PDB entry 5BR8 | X-ray diffraction, 3.40 A resolution | chains A and H of the 21 polymer chains in the assembly

[Chain A]
Molecule: 16S ribosomal RNA
Organism: Thermus thermophilus (strain HB8 / ATCC 27634 / DSM 579)
Sequence (1522 nucleotides; each row starts with the number of its first residue; note: 42 numbers in that range are skipped by the numbering (no residue carries them; nothing is unmodelled there); a row labelled like 190A-190L holds insertion residues (190A, then the next letters in order); numbering starts at 0):
     0 UUUGUUGGAG AGUUUGAUCC UGGCUCAGGG UGAACGCUGG CGGCGUGCCU AAGACAUGCA
    60 AGUCGUGCGG G
    73 CCGCGGGGUU UU
    88 ACUCCG
    95 UGGUC
   101 AGCGGCGGAC GGGUGAGUAA CGCGUGGGU
  129A G
   130 ACCUACCCGG AAGAGGGGGA CAACCCGGGG AAACUCGGGC UAAUCCCCCA UGUGGACCCG
   190 C
190A-190L CCCUUGGGGUGU
   191 GUCCAAAGGG CUUU
   216 GCCCGCUUCC GGAUGGGCCC GCGUCCCAUC AGCUAGUUGG UGGGGUAAUG GCCCACCAAG
   276 GCGACGACGG GUAGCCGGUC UGAGAGGAUG GCCGGCCACA GGGGCACUGA GACACGGGCC
   336 CCACUCCUAC GGGAGGCAGC AGUUAGGAAU CUUCCGCAAU GGGCGCAAGC CUGACGGAGC
   396 GACGCCGCUU GGAGGAAGAA GCCCUUCGGG GUGUAAACUC CUGAA
   442 CCCGGGACGA AACCCCCGAC GA
   474 GGGGACUGAC GGUACCGGG
   494 GUAAUAGCGC CGGCCAACUC CGUGCCAGCA GCCXCGGUAA UACGGAGGGC GCGAGCGUUA
   554 CCCGGAUUCA CUGGGCGUAA AGGGCGUGUA GGCGGCCUGG GGCGUCCCAU GUGAAAGACC
   614 ACGGCUCAAC CGUGGGGGAG CGUGGGAUAC GCUCAGGCUA GACGGUGGGA GAGGGUGGUG
   674 GAAUUCCCGG AGUAGCGGUG AAAUGCGCAG AUACCGGGAG GAACGCCGAU GGCGAAGGCA
   734 GCCACCUGGU CCACCCGUGA CGCUGAGGCG CGAAAGCGUG GGGAGCAAAC CGGAUUAGAU
   794 ACCCGGGUAG UCCACGCCCU AAACGAUGCG CGCUAGGUCU CUGGGUCU
   848 CCUGGGGGCC GAAGCUAACG CGUUAAGCGC GCCGCCUGGG GAGUACGGCC GCAAGGCUGA
   908 AACUCAAAGG AAUUGACGGG GGCCCGCACA AGCGGUGGAG CAUGUGGUUU AAUUCGAAGX
   968 AACGCGAAGA ACCUUACCAG GCCUUGACAU GCUAGG
 1003A G
  1004 AACCCGGGUG AAAGCCUGGG GUGCCCC
1030A-1030D GCGA
  1031 GGGGAGCCCU AGCACAGGUG CUGCAUGGCC GUCGUCAGCU CGUGCCGUGA GGUGUUGGGU
  1091 UAAGUCCCGC AACGAGCGCA ACCCCCGCCG UUAGUUGCCA GCGGUUCGGC CGGGCACUCU
  1151 AACGGGACUG CCCGCGAAA
  1171 GCGGGAGGAA GGAGGGGACG ACGUCUGGUC AGCAUGGCCC UUACGGCCUG GGCGACACAC
  1231 GUGCUACAAU GCCCACUACA AAGCGAUGCC ACCCGGCAAC GGGGAGCUAA UCGCAAAAAG
  1291 GUGGGCCCAG UUCGGAUUGG GGUCUGCAAC CCGACCCCAU GAAGCCGGAA UCGCUAGUAA
  1351 UCGCGGAUCA G
 1361A C
  1362 CAUGCCGCGG UGAAUACGUU CCCGGGCCUU GUACACACXG CCXGUXACGC CAUGGGAGCG
  1422 GGCUCUACCC GAAGUCGCCG GG
  1446 AGCCUACGGG
  1459 CAGGCGCCGA GGGUAGGGCC CGUGACUGGG GCGAAGUCGU AACAAGGUAG CUGUACCGGA
  1519 AGGUGCGGCU GGAUCCACUC CUUUCU
Not modelled in the structure: 0-4, 1534-1538
Differences from the reference sequence: expression tag (1534-1544)
Modified positions: PSU (pseudouridine-5'-monophosphate) at position 516, G7M (N7-methyl-guanosine-5'-monophosphate) at position 527, M2G (N2-dimethylguanosine-5'-monophosphate) at position 966, 5MC (5-methylcytidine-5'-monophosphate) at position 967, 2MG (2N-methylguanosine-5'-monophosphate) at position 1207, 5MC (5-methylcytidine-5'-monophosphate) at position 1400, 4OC (4n,o2'-methylcytidine-5'-monophosphate) at position 1402, 5MC (5-methylcytidine-5'-monophosphate) at position 1404, 5MC (5-methylcytidine-5'-monophosphate) at position 1407, UR3 (3-methyluridine-5'-monophoshate) at position 1498, MA6 (6N-dimethyladenosine-5'-monophoshate) at position 1518, MA6 (6N-dimethyladenosine-5'-monophoshate) at position 1519, PSU (pseudouridine-5'-monophosphate) at position 1540, PSU (pseudouridine-5'-monophosphate) at position 1541
Ion coordination: Mg2+ site 1: U12, C526, A914; Mg2+ site 2 near G21 (its only coordinating residue here); Mg2+ site 3: C48, U49; Mg2+ site 4 near A53 (its only coordinating residue here); Mg2+ site 5: A59, U387; Mg2+ site 6: G61, U62, G105; Mg2+ site 7: G107, G324; Mg2+ site 8 near A109 (its only coordinating residue here); Mg2+ site 9 near G113 (its only coordinating residue here); Mg2+ site 10: G117, A288; Mg2+ site 11: C121, U125; Mg2+ site 12 near G147 (its only coordinating residue here); 92 more Mg2+ sites not listed
Small-molecule neighbours:
  - paromomycin (PAR), molecule 1: G31, C47, C48, A50, A51, G52, A53, G113, U114, G115, A353, C355, A356, G357, U358, U359, A360, G361, U365, C366
  - paromomycin (PAR), molecule 2: G567, G568, C569, G570, G575, G821, C862, G874, C875, C877, C879, C880
  - paromomycin (PAR), molecule 3: G610, A611, C612, C613, A614, A622, C623, C624, G625, U626
  - paromomycin (PAR), molecule 4: G661, G662, A663, G664, G666, G667, C739, U740, G741, G742, U743
  - paromomycin (PAR), molecule 5: U669, G670, G671, U672, G673, G714, A715, A716, C717, C805, C806
  - paromomycin (PAR), molecule 6: G1405, U1406, 5MC_1407, A1408, C1409, G1489, C1490, G1491, A1492, A1493, G1494, U1495, C1496

[Chain H]
Molecule: 30S ribosomal protein S8
Organism: Thermus thermophilus (strain HB8 / ATCC 27634 / DSM 579)
Reference sequence: Q5SHQ2 (RS8_THET8); numbering as in UniProt (aligned over 1-138)
Chain sequence (138 residues; each row starts with the number of its first residue):
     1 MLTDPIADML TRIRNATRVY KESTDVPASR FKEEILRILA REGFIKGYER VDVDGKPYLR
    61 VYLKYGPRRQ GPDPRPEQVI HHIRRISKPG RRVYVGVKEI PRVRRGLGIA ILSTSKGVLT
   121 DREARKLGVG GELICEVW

[How chain A and chain H interact]
Residue-residue contacts - 77 pairs, chain A then chain H:
  C564(A) with Arg91(H), hydrogen bond to the phosphate
  C586(A) with Pro89(H), phosphate contact; Gly90(H), sugar contact
  G587(A) with Met1(H), base contact; Leu2(H), phosphate contact; Thr3(H), sugar contact; Pro89(H), phosphate contact; Arg92(H), salt bridge to the phosphate
  G588(A) with Met1(H), sugar contact; Leu2(H), sugar contact; Pro5(H), phosphate contact
  C589(A) with Pro5(H), phosphate contact; Ala28(H), sugar contact; Ser29(H), phosphate contact
  C590(A) with Ser29(H), phosphate contact; Arg30(H), hydrogen bond to the phosphate
  U591(A) with Arg30(H), salt bridge to the phosphate
  G597(A) with Tyr94(H), hydrogen bond to the base
  U598(A) with Tyr94(H), phosphate contact
  C599(A) with Val95(H), sugar contact; Gly96(H), phosphate contact; Val97(H), phosphate contact; Ser115(H), base contact; Val129(H), sugar contact; Gly130(H), hydrogen bond to the sugar; Gly131(H), sugar contact
  C600(A) with Gly96(H), phosphate contact; Val97(H), hydrogen bond to the phosphate; Gly128(H), sugar contact; Val129(H), sugar contact
  C601(A) with Lys98(H), salt bridge to the phosphate
  A640(A) with Ser115(H), hydrogen bond to the sugar
  U641(A) with Ser115(H), sugar contact
  A642(A) with Phe31(H), sugar contact; Ser113(H), hydrogen bond to the sugar; Thr114(H), base contact; Ser115(H), base contact; Gly117(H), sugar contact
  C643(A) with Phe31(H), sugar contact; Ser113(H), hydrogen bond to the sugar; Glu132(H), hydrogen bond to the sugar
  G644(A) with Arg92(H), sugar contact
  U652(A) with Lys56(H), phosphate contact
  A653(A) with Lys56(H), salt bridge to the phosphate
  G654(A) with Met1(H), hydrogen bond to the sugar
  A753(A) with Met1(H), base contact
  G755(A) with Met1(H), sugar contact
  C824(A) with Met1(H), hydrogen bond to the sugar
  G825(A) with Leu2(H), sugar contact; Asp8(H), hydrogen bond to the sugar; Thr11(H), base contact; Arg12(H), hydrogen bond to the sugar
  C826(A) with Arg12(H), salt bridge to the phosphate; Asn15(H), hydrogen bond to the sugar
  U827(A) with Asn15(H), sugar contact; Val19(H), sugar contact
  A828(A) with Lys21(H), salt bridge to the phosphate
  A859(A) with Val19(H), base contact
  A860(A) with Arg18(H), sugar contact; Arg75(H), hydrogen bond to the phosphate
  G861(A) with Arg75(H), salt bridge to the phosphate
  C875(A) with Thr11(H), base contact; Arg14(H), hydrogen bond to the sugar; Asn15(H), hydrogen bond to the sugar
  G876(A) with Leu2(H), base contact; Ala7(H), sugar contact; Thr11(H), hydrogen bond to the sugar; Arg14(H), hydrogen bond to the phosphate
  C877(A) with Thr3(H), hydrogen bond to the sugar; Asp4(H), sugar contact; Ala7(H), sugar contact; Lys88(H), salt bridge to the phosphate; Pro89(H), phosphate contact
  G878(A) with Thr3(H), sugar contact; Lys88(H), phosphate contact; Pro89(H), phosphate contact
  C879(A) with Gly90(H), phosphate contact
Interface residues without a listed pair, chain A (37 interface residues in all): U565, G823
Interface residues without a listed pair, chain H (43 interface residues in all): Pro57, Arg85, Lys116, Val118

[Summary]
37 residues of chain A face 43 of chain H across their interface, with 20 hydrogen bonds and 8 salt bridges.
Among the polar pairs are G597(A)-Tyr94(H), C599(A)-Gly130(H) and A640(A)-Ser115(H). Ligands of chain A: 6
copies of paromomycin.
Chain A is 16S ribosomal RNA and chain H is 30S ribosomal protein S8, both from Thermus thermophilus (strain
HB8 / ATCC 27634 / DSM 579); the structure, Ambient-temperature crystal structure of 30S ribosomal subunit
from Thermus thermophilus in complex with paromomycin, was determined by X-ray diffraction.
